PDB entry 5JM6 | X-ray diffraction, 2.76 A resolution | chains E and C of the 6 polymer chains in the assembly

[Chain E (and C)]
Molecule: Aminopeptidase-like protein
Source organism: Chaetomium thermophilum
Notes: chain C of this document is another copy of the same molecule, construct and numbering; everything in this record applies to it too
Reference sequence: G0SG74 (G0SG74_CHATD); residue numbers follow UniProt; this construct covers 1-519
Chain sequence (519 residues; row label = number of the first residue in the row):
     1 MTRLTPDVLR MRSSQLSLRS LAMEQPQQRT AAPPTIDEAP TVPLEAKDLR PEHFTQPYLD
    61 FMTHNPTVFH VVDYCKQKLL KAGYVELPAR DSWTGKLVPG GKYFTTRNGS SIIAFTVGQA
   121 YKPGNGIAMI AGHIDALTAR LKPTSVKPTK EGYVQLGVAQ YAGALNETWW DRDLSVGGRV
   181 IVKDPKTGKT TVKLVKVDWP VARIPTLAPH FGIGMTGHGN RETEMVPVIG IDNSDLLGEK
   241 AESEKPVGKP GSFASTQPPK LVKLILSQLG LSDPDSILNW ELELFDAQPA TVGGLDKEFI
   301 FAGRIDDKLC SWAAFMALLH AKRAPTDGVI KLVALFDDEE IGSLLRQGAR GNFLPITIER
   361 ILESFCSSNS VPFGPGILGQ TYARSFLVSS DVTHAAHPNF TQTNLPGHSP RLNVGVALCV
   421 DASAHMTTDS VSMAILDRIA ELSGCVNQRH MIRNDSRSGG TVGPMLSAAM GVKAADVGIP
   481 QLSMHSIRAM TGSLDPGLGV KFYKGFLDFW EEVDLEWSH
Not modelled in the structure: 1-49, 237-245, 422-426, 453-462, 519
Metal / ion sites: Zn2+ site 1: His-133, Asp-306, Glu-340, Asp-391; Zn2+ site 2: Asp-306, Glu-340, His-485

[Chain E / chain C interface]
Pairs across the interface - 155 pairs, chain E then chain C:
  Lys-150(E) / Pro-398(C)
  Glu-151(E) / Ala-396(C)
  Glu-151(E) / Asn-404(C)
  Glu-151(E) / Arg-411(C)  salt bridge
  Gly-152(E) / Arg-411(C)
  Tyr-153(E) / Ala-395(C)
  Tyr-153(E) / Ala-396(C)  hydrogen bond (side chain-backbone)
  Tyr-153(E) / Pro-398(C)  hydrophobic
  Tyr-153(E) / Leu-412(C)
  Tyr-153(E) / Leu-482(C)
  Gln-155(E) / Pro-398(C)
  Gln-155(E) / Asn-399(C)  hydrogen bond
  Asn-166(E) / Met-215(C)
  Glu-167(E) / Met-215(C)
  Glu-167(E) / Thr-216(C)
  Thr-168(E) / Asp-171(C)
  Trp-170(E) / Arg-172(C)  hydrogen bond (backbone-side chain)
  Asp-171(E) / Thr-168(C)
  Asp-171(E) / Arg-172(C)  hydrogen bond (backbone-side chain)
  Asp-171(E) / Ser-483(C)  hydrogen bond
  Asp-171(E) / Ser-486(C)  hydrogen bond
  Asp-171(E) / Arg-488(C)
  Arg-172(E) / Trp-170(C)  hydrogen bond (side chain-backbone)
  Arg-172(E) / Asp-171(C)  hydrogen bond (side chain-backbone)
  Arg-172(E) / Arg-172(C)
  Asp-173(E) / Gln-288(C)
  Asp-173(E) / Thr-291(C)
  Asp-173(E) / Phe-301(C)
  Asp-173(E) / Arg-488(C)  salt bridge
  Trp-199(E) / Gly-294(C)  hydrogen bond (side chain-backbone)
  Trp-199(E) / Leu-295(C)
  Trp-199(E) / Lys-297(C)
  Pro-200(E) / Gly-293(C)
  Pro-200(E) / Gly-294(C)  hydrogen bond (backbone-backbone)
  Pro-200(E) / Phe-301(C)  hydrophobic
  Val-201(E) / Gly-294(C)
  Val-201(E) / Leu-295(C)  hydrophobic
  Arg-203(E) / Phe-301(C)
  Arg-203(E) / Arg-488(C)  hydrogen bond (side chain-backbone)
  Arg-203(E) / Ala-489(C)
  Arg-203(E) / Met-490(C)
  Pro-205(E) / His-397(C)  hydrogen bond (backbone-side chain)
  Pro-205(E) / Leu-482(C)  hydrophobic
  Pro-205(E) / Ser-483(C)
  Thr-206(E) / His-397(C)  hydrogen bond (backbone-side chain)
  Thr-206(E) / Ser-483(C)  hydrogen bond (backbone-side chain)
  Thr-206(E) / Ser-486(C)
  Leu-207(E) / Phe-400(C)  hydrophobic
  Leu-207(E) / Thr-403(C)
  Ala-208(E) / His-394(C)
  Ala-208(E) / Met-484(C)
  Pro-209(E) / Met-484(C)
  Pro-209(E) / His-485(C)
  His-210(E) / His-394(C)
  His-210(E) / His-485(C)
  Phe-211(E) / His-394(C)
  Phe-211(E) / Thr-403(C)
  Met-215(E) / Asn-166(C)  hydrogen bond
  Met-215(E) / Glu-167(C)
  Met-215(E) / Met-484(C)
  Met-215(E) / Ser-486(C)
  Thr-216(E) / Glu-167(C)
  Thr-223(E) / Asn-399(C)
  Glu-224(E) / Asn-399(C)
  Glu-224(E) / Phe-400(C)
  Val-226(E) / Asn-399(C)  hydrogen bond (backbone-side chain)
  Val-228(E) / Phe-299(C)  hydrophobic
  Val-228(E) / Pro-398(C)  hydrophobic
  Ile-229(E) / Gly-294(C)
  Ile-229(E) / Leu-295(C)  hydrogen bond (backbone-backbone)
  Ile-229(E) / Phe-299(C)
  Gly-230(E) / Glu-298(C)
  Gly-230(E) / Phe-299(C)
  Ile-231(E) / Glu-298(C)  hydrogen bond (backbone-side chain)
  Ile-231(E) / Phe-299(C)  hydrophobic
  Ile-231(E) / Leu-412(C)  hydrophobic
  Ile-231(E) / Asn-413(C)
  Asn-233(E) / Arg-411(C)  hydrogen bond
  Asn-233(E) / Leu-412(C)  hydrogen bond (side chain-backbone)
  Asn-233(E) / Val-414(C)
  Asp-235(E) / Arg-411(C)  salt bridge
  Lys-260(E) / Leu-295(C)  hydrogen bond (side chain-backbone)
  Lys-260(E) / Asp-296(C)  salt bridge
  Leu-264(E) / Leu-295(C)  hydrophobic
  Gln-288(E) / Asp-173(C)
  Gln-288(E) / Gln-288(C)
  Thr-291(E) / Asp-173(C)
  Gly-293(E) / Pro-200(C)
  Gly-294(E) / Trp-199(C)  hydrogen bond (backbone-side chain)
  Gly-294(E) / Pro-200(C)  hydrogen bond (backbone-backbone)
  Gly-294(E) / Val-201(C)
  Gly-294(E) / Ile-229(C)
  Leu-295(E) / Trp-199(C)
  Leu-295(E) / Val-201(C)  hydrophobic
  Leu-295(E) / Ile-229(C)  hydrogen bond (backbone-backbone)
  Leu-295(E) / Lys-260(C)
  Leu-295(E) / Leu-264(C)  hydrophobic
  Lys-297(E) / Trp-199(C)
  Glu-298(E) / Gly-230(C)
  Glu-298(E) / Ile-231(C)  hydrogen bond (side chain-backbone)
  Phe-299(E) / Val-228(C)  hydrophobic
  Phe-299(E) / Ile-229(C)
  Phe-299(E) / Gly-230(C)
  Phe-299(E) / Ile-231(C)  hydrophobic
  Phe-301(E) / Asp-173(C)
  Phe-301(E) / Pro-200(C)  hydrophobic
  Phe-301(E) / Arg-203(C)
  His-394(E) / Ala-208(C)
  His-394(E) / Phe-211(C)
  Ala-395(E) / Tyr-153(C)
  Ala-396(E) / Glu-151(C)
  Ala-396(E) / Tyr-153(C)  hydrogen bond (backbone-side chain)
  His-397(E) / Pro-205(C)  hydrogen bond (side chain-backbone)
  His-397(E) / Thr-206(C)  hydrogen bond (side chain-backbone)
  Pro-398(E) / Lys-150(C)
  Pro-398(E) / Tyr-153(C)  hydrophobic
  Pro-398(E) / Gln-155(C)
  Pro-398(E) / Val-228(C)  hydrophobic
  Asn-399(E) / Gln-155(C)  hydrogen bond
  Asn-399(E) / Thr-223(C)
  Asn-399(E) / Glu-224(C)
  Asn-399(E) / Val-226(C)  hydrogen bond (side chain-backbone)
  Phe-400(E) / Leu-207(C)  hydrophobic
  Phe-400(E) / Glu-224(C)
  Thr-403(E) / Leu-207(C)
  Thr-403(E) / Phe-211(C)
  Asn-404(E) / Glu-151(C)
  Arg-411(E) / Glu-151(C)  hydrogen bond (side chain-backbone)
  Arg-411(E) / Gly-152(C)
  Arg-411(E) / Asn-233(C)  hydrogen bond
  Arg-411(E) / Asp-235(C)  salt bridge
  Leu-412(E) / Tyr-153(C)
  Leu-412(E) / Ile-231(C)  hydrophobic
  Leu-412(E) / Asn-233(C)  hydrogen bond (backbone-side chain)
  Asn-413(E) / Ile-231(C)
  Val-414(E) / Asn-233(C)
  Leu-482(E) / Tyr-153(C)
  Leu-482(E) / Pro-205(C)  hydrophobic
  Ser-483(E) / Asp-171(C)  hydrogen bond
  Ser-483(E) / Pro-205(C)
  Ser-483(E) / Thr-206(C)  hydrogen bond (side chain-backbone)
  Met-484(E) / Ala-208(C)
  Met-484(E) / Pro-209(C)
  Met-484(E) / His-210(C)
  Met-484(E) / Met-215(C)
  His-485(E) / His-210(C)
  Ser-486(E) / Asp-171(C)  hydrogen bond
  Ser-486(E) / Thr-206(C)
  Ser-486(E) / Met-215(C)
  Arg-488(E) / Asp-171(C)
  Arg-488(E) / Asp-173(C)  salt bridge
  Arg-488(E) / Arg-203(C)  hydrogen bond (backbone-side chain)
  Ala-489(E) / Arg-203(C)  hydrogen bond (backbone-side chain)
  Met-490(E) / Arg-203(C)
  Met-490(E) / Pro-205(C)  hydrophobic
Also at the interface, not in a pair above, chain E (76 interface residues in all): Ile-213, Gly-217, Met-225, Leu-236, Leu-261, Val-292, Asp-296, Thr-401, Gln-402, Ile-452
Also at the interface, not in a pair above, chain C (74 interface residues in all): Ile-213, Gly-217, Leu-236, Leu-261, Val-292, Thr-401, Ile-452

[Overview]
The interface between chain E and chain C involves 76 residues on one side and 74 on the other; the contacts
include 38 hydrogen bonds and 6 salt bridges. Polar contacts include Glu-151(E)/Arg-411(C),
Asp-173(E)/Arg-488(C) and Asp-235(E)/Arg-411(C). His-133(E), Asp-306(E), Glu-340(E) and Asp-391(E) coordinate
Zn2+ site 1.
Chain E and chain C are both Aminopeptidase-like protein (Chaetomium thermophilum); the structure, Structure
of Chaetomium thermophilum mApe1, was determined by X-ray diffraction, deposited together with 5JM0 and 5JM9.
